PDB entry 6S0R | X-ray diffraction, 2.50 A resolution | chain A

# Chain A
Name: Kanamycin B dioxygenase
From: Streptomyces kanamyceticus
Notes: EC 1.14.11.37
UniProt: Q6L732 (KANJ_STRKN); numbering as in UniProt (aligned over 1-285)
Chain sequence (288 residues; numbered -2 to 285; the number before each row is that of its first residue; numbers below 1 keep their minus sign (Ser-2 is residue -2)):
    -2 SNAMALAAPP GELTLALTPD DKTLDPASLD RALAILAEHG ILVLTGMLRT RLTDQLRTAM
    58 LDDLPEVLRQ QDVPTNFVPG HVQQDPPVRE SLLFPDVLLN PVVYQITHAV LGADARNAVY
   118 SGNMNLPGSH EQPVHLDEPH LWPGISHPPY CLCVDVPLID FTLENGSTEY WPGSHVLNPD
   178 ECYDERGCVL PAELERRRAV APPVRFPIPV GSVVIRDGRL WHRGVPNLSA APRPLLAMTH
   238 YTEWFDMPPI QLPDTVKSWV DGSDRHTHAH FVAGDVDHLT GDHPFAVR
Unresolved in the structure: -2 to 0, 284-285
Construct notes: expression tag (-2 to 0)
Bound ions: Ni2+: His132, Asp134, His219
What the authors report for this chain:
  - Ni2+ coordination: His132, Asp134, His219
  - binding site for sulfate ion: Arg230
  - catalytic residues: Asn73 (from molecular simulation)

# Summary
The Ni2+ site is built by His132, Asp134 and His219. From the paper: the catalytic residue Asn73; a binding
site for sulfate ion at Arg230.
Chain A is Kanamycin B dioxygenase (Streptomyces kanamyceticus); the structure, The crystal structure of
kanamycin B dioxygenase (KanJ) from Streptomyces kanamyceticus complex with nickel, sulfate and ..., was
determined by X-ray diffraction (same publication as 6S0S, 6S0T, 6S0U, 6S0V and 6S0W).
